Entry 7AQW (electron microscopy, 3.17 A resolution); this record covers chains L and p of the 13 polymer chains in the assembly.

Chain L:
Protein: NADH-ubiquinone oxidoreductase chain 5
Source organism: Arabidopsis thaliana
Notes: EC 7.1.1.2
Reference sequence: B5TM94 (B5TM94_ARATH); numbering as in UniProt (aligned over 1-669)
Amino-acid sequence (669 residues; each row starts with the number of its first residue):
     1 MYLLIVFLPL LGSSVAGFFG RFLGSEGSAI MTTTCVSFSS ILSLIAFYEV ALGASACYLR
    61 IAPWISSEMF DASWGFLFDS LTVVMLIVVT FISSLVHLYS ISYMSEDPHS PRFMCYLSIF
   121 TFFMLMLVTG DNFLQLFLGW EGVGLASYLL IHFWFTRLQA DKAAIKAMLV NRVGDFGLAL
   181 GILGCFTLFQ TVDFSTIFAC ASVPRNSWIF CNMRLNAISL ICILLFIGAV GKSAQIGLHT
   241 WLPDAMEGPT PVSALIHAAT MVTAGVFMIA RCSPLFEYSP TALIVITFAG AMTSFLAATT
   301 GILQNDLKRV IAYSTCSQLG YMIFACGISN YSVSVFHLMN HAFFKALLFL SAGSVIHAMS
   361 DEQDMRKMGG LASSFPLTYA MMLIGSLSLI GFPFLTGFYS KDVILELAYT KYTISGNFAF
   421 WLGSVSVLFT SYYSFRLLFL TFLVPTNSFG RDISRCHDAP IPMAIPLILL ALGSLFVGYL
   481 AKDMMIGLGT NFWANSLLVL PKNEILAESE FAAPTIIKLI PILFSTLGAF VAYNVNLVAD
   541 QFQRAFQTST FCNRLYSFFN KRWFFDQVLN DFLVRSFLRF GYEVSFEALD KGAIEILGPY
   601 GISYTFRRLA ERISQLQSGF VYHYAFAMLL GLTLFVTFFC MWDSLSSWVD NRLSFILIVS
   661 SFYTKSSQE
Disordered / not traced: 590-669
Differences from the reference sequence: conflict F91 (Ser in B5TM94)
Residues lining bound ligands: phosphatidylcholine (PC7; (7S)-4-hydroxy-N,N,N-trimethyl-9-oxo-7-[(palmitoyloxy)methyl]-3,5,8-trioxa-4-phosphahexacosan-1-aminium 4-oxide): L10, S13, S14, G17, F18, H109, R112, C115, Y116, I119, F122, F123, L145, L149

Chain p:
Protein: NADH dehydrogenase [ubiquinone] 1 beta subcomplex subunit 10-B
Source organism: Arabidopsis thaliana
Reference sequence: Q94C12 (NDBAB_ARATH); numbering as in UniProt (aligned over 1-106)
Amino-acid sequence (106 residues; each row starts with the number of its first residue):
     1 MGRKKGLPEF EESAPDGFDP ENPYKDPVAM VEMREHIVRE KWIQIEKAKI LREKVKWCYR
    61 VEGVNHYQKC RHLVQQYLDS TRGVGWGKDH RPISLHGPKP EAVEAE
Disordered / not traced: 1, 95-106
Disulfides: C58-C70

Chain L / chain p interface:
Pairs across the interface - 41 pairs, chain L then chain p:
  Y58(L) - R60(p)
  E68(L) - W42(p)
  E68(L) - I45(p)
  E68(L) - K49(p)
  E68(L) - W86(p)
  M69(L) - I45(p)  hydrophobic
  M69(L) - K49(p)
  M69(L) - R52(p)  hydrogen bond (backbone-side chain)
  M69(L) - V84(p)  hydrophobic
  D71(L) - K49(p)  salt bridge
  D71(L) - R52(p)  salt bridge
  D131(L) - R60(p)  salt bridge
  T187(L) - K88(p)
  F189(L) - Y77(p)  hydrogen bond (backbone-side chain)
  Q190(L) - R52(p)  hydrogen bond (backbone-side chain)
  Q190(L) - Y77(p)
  Q190(L) - T81(p)
  T191(L) - R52(p)
  T191(L) - Y77(p)
  D193(L) - K56(p)  salt bridge
  S195(L) - K56(p)
  S195(L) - Y59(p)
  S195(L) - R60(p)  hydrogen bond
  T196(L) - R52(p)
  T196(L) - K56(p)
  T196(L) - Y77(p)
  F198(L) - Y59(p)
  A199(L) - V55(p)  hydrophobic
  A199(L) - Y59(p)  hydrophobic
  A199(L) - V74(p)
  C200(L) - V74(p)  hydrophobic
  C200(L) - Y77(p)  hydrophobic
  S202(L) - Y67(p)
  V203(L) - V74(p)  hydrophobic
  V203(L) - L78(p)  hydrophobic
  Y278(L) - Y67(p)  hydrogen bond
  N495(L) - Y59(p)
  N495(L) - G63(p)  hydrogen bond (side chain-backbone)
  N495(L) - V64(p)
  N495(L) - H66(p)  hydrogen bond
  L498(L) - Y67(p)
Interface residues without a listed pair, chain L (26 interface residues in all): S66, S67, L77, W208, P274, A494
Interface residues without a listed pair, chain p (22 interface residues in all): A48, W57, G87

In short:
26 residues of chain L face 22 of chain p across their interface, with 7 hydrogen bonds and 4 salt bridges.
Polar pairs include D71(L)-K49(p), D71(L)-R52(p) and D131(L)-R60(p). Bound to chain L: phosphatidylcholine.
Here chain L is NADH-ubiquinone oxidoreductase chain 5 and chain p is NADH dehydrogenase [ubiquinone] 1 beta
subcomplex subunit 10-B, both from Arabidopsis thaliana. Entry 7AQW (Cryo-EM structure of Arabidopsis thaliana
Complex-I (membrane tip)) was determined by electron microscopy (same publication as 7AQQ, 7AQR, 7AR7, 7AR8,
7AR9, 7ARB, 7ARC and 7ARD).
